PDB entry 3BWA | X-ray diffraction, 1.30 A resolution | chains A and C of the 3 polymer chains in the assembly

Chain A:
Protein: HLA class I histocompatibility antigen, B-35 alpha chain
Source organism: Homo sapiens
Notes: fragment: residues in database 25-300
UniProt: P30685 (1B35_HUMAN); residues 1-276 here correspond to UniProt positions 25-300 (UniProt number = residue number + 24)
Chain sequence (276 residues; each row starts with the number of its first residue):
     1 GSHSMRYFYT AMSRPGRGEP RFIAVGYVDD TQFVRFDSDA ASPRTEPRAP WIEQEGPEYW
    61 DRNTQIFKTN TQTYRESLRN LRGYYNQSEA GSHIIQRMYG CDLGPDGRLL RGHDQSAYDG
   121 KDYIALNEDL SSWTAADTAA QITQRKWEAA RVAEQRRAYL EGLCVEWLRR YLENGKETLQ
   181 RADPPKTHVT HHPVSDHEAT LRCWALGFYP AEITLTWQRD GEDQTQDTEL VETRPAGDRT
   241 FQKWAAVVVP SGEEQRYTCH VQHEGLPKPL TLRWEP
Disulfide bonds: C101-C164, C203-C259

Chain C:
Protein: FPT peptide from 65 kDa lower matrix phosphoprotein
UniProt: P06725 (PP65_HCMVA); residues 1-8 here correspond to UniProt positions 188-195 (UniProt number = residue number + 187)
Chain sequence (8 residues; each row starts with the number of its first residue):
     1 FPTKDVAL

How chain A and chain C interact:
Residue-residue contacts - 43 pairs, chain A then chain C:
  Y7(A) - F1(C)  hydrogen bond (side chain-backbone)
  Y7(A) - P2(C)
  Y9(A) - P2(C)
  Y9(A) - T3(C)
  Y9(A) - D5(C)
  Y59(A) - F1(C)  hydrophobic
  R62(A) - F1(C)
  N63(A) - F1(C)
  N63(A) - P2(C)
  I66(A) - F1(C)  hydrophobic
  I66(A) - T3(C)
  F67(A) - P2(C)  hydrophobic
  N70(A) - D5(C)  hydrogen bond
  T73(A) - V6(C)
  T73(A) - A7(C)
  Y74(A) - D5(C)  hydrogen bond
  E76(A) - A7(C)
  S77(A) - A7(C)
  S77(A) - L8(C)  hydrogen bond (side chain-backbone)
  N80(A) - L8(C)  hydrogen bond (side chain-backbone)
  L81(A) - L8(C)  hydrophobic
  Y84(A) - L8(C)  hydrogen bond (side chain-backbone)
  R97(A) - T3(C)
  R97(A) - K4(C)  hydrogen bond (side chain-backbone)
  R97(A) - D5(C)  salt bridge
  Y99(A) - P2(C)
  Y99(A) - T3(C)  hydrogen bond (side chain-backbone)
  Y123(A) - L8(C)  hydrophobic
  T143(A) - L8(C)  hydrogen bond (side chain-backbone)
  K146(A) - A7(C)
  K146(A) - L8(C)  hydrogen bond (side chain-backbone)
  W147(A) - V6(C)
  W147(A) - A7(C)  hydrogen bond (side chain-backbone)
  W147(A) - L8(C)  hydrophobic
  V152(A) - V6(C)  hydrophobic
  R156(A) - T3(C)
  R156(A) - K4(C)  hydrogen bond (side chain-backbone)
  R156(A) - D5(C)
  Y159(A) - F1(C)  hydrogen bond (side chain-backbone)
  Y159(A) - P2(C)
  Y159(A) - T3(C)
  W167(A) - F1(C)  hydrophobic
  Y171(A) - F1(C)  hydrogen bond (side chain-backbone)
Other interface residues (no listed pair), chain A (31 interface residues in all): M5, T69, I95, S116, Q155

In short:
The interface between chain A and chain C involves 31 residues on one side and 8 on the other; the contacts
include 14 hydrogen bonds and 1 salt bridge. Polar contacts include R97(A)-D5(C), Y7(A)-F1(C) and
N70(A)-D5(C).
Here chain A is HLA class I histocompatibility antigen, B-35 alpha chain (Homo sapiens) and chain C is FPT
peptide from 65 kDa lower matrix phosphoprotein. Entry 3BWA (Crystal Structure of HLA B*3508 in complex with a
HCMV 8-mer peptide from the pp65 protein) was determined by X-ray diffraction (same publication as 3BW9).
